Entry 8A4K (X-ray diffraction, 1.95 A resolution); this record covers chains A and B.

Chain A (and B):
Name: Ganglioside-induced differentiation-associated protein 1
Source organism: Homo sapiens
Notes: chain B of this document is another copy of the same molecule, construct and numbering; everything in this record applies to it too
Reference sequence: Q8TB36 (GDAP1_HUMAN); residues 23-302 here = UniProt positions 23-302
Amino-acid sequence (280 residues; numbered 23 to 302; the number before each row is that of its first residue):
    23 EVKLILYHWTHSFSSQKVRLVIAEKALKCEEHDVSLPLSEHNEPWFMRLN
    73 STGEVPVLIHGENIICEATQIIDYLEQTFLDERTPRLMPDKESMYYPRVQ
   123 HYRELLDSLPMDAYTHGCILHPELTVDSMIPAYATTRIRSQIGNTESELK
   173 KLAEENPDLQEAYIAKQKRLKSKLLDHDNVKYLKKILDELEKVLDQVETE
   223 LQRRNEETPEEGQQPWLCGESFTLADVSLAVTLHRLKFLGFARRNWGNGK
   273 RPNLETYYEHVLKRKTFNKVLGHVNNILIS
Unresolved in the structure: 160-185 (chain B: 73-75, 164-198, 230-234)
Sequence notes: variant His-282 (Arg in Q8TB36)
Swiss-Prot annotation at these positions:
  - modified residue: Lys-203 (N6-acetyllysine)
  - cross-link (Glycyl lysine isopeptide (Lys-Gly)): Lys-50 (interchain with G-Cter in ubiquitin), Lys-172 (interchain with G-Cter in ubiquitin), Lys-173 (interchain with G-Cter in ubiquitin), Lys-188 (interchain with G-Cter in ubiquitin), Lys-190 (interchain with G-Cter in ubiquitin), Lys-203 (interchain with G-Cter in ubiquitin), Lys-206 (interchain with G-Cter in ubiquitin), Lys-207 (interchain with G-Cter in ubiquitin), Lys-214 (interchain with G-Cter in ubiquitin)
What the authors report for this chain:
  - disease-associated variants - H256R: decreased stability
  - self-association interface (contacts with another copy of this molecule); pairs are residue here / residue on that copy: Tyr-29/Tyr-29 (hydrogen bond), Cys-88/Cys-88 (disulfide)
  - contacts within the chain: Tyr-124/Ala-247 (hydrophobic contact), Leu-239/Ala-247, Leu-239/Cys-240, Asp-248/Tyr-279 (hydrogen bond)

How chain A and chain B interact:
Inter-chain disulfides: Cys-88(A)/Cys-88(B)
Residue-residue contacts (24; chain A residue first):
  Tyr-29(A) with Tyr-29(B), hydrogen bond; Ile-81(B), hydrophobic; Ile-86(B)
  His-30(A) with Ile-86(B)
  Trp-31(A) with Glu-84(B), hydrogen bond (side chain-backbone)
  Val-56(A) with Gly-83(B); Glu-84(B)
  Ser-57(A) with Glu-84(B)
  Leu-58(A) with Glu-84(B), hydrogen bond (backbone-side chain)
  Arg-70(A) with Glu-84(B), salt bridge
  Val-77(A) with Ile-86(B)
  Val-79(A) with Ile-86(B), hydrophobic
  Ile-81(A) with Tyr-29(B), hydrophobic
  Gly-83(A) with Val-56(B)
  Glu-84(A) with Trp-31(B), hydrogen bond (backbone-side chain); Val-56(B); Ser-57(B); Leu-58(B), hydrogen bond (side chain-backbone); Arg-70(B), salt bridge
  Ile-86(A) with Tyr-29(B); His-30(B); Val-77(B); Val-79(B), hydrophobic
  Cys-88(A) with Cys-88(B), disulfide
Also at the interface, not in a pair above, chain B (15 interface residues in all): Ile-27

Overview:
14 residues of chain A face 15 of chain B across their interface, with 1 disulfide bond, 5 hydrogen bonds and
2 salt bridges. Polar contacts include Arg-70(A)/Glu-84(B), Tyr-29(A)/Tyr-29(B) and Trp-31(A)/Glu-84(B). The
paper reports that H256R of chain A reduces stability; a self-association interface involving Tyr-29(A) and
Cys-88(A).
Both chains are Ganglioside-induced differentiation-associated protein 1 (Homo sapiens). Entry 8A4K (Human
GDAP1, R282H mutant) was determined by X-ray diffraction, deposited together with 8A4J and 7B2G.
